Entry 6TRN (X-ray diffraction, 1.35 A resolution); this record covers chains A and B of the 3 polymer chains in the assembly.

Chain A:
Protein: MHC class I antigen
From: Homo sapiens
UniProtKB: A0A5B8RNS7 (A0A5B8RNS7_HUMAN); residues 1-276 here correspond to UniProt positions 25-300 (UniProt number = residue number + 24)
Sequence (276 residues; row label = number of the first residue in the row):
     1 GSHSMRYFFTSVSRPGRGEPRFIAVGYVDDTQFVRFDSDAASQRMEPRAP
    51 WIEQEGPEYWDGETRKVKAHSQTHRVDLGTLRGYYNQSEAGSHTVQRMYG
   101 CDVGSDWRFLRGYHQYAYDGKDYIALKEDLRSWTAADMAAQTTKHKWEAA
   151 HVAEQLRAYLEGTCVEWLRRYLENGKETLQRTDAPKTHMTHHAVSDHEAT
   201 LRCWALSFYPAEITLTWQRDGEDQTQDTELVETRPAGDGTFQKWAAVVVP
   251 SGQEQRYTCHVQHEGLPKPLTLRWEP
Unresolved in the structure: 275-276
Disulfide bonds: Cys-101/Cys-164, Cys-203/Cys-259
What the authors report for this chain:
  - conformationally variable residues (side-chain flip): Trp-167

Chain B:
Protein: Beta-2-microglobulin
From: Homo sapiens
UniProtKB: P61769 (B2MG_HUMAN); residues 1-99 here correspond to UniProt positions 21-119 (UniProt number = residue number + 20)
Sequence (100 residues; each row starts with the number of its first residue; numbering starts at 0):
     0 MIQRTPKIQVYSRHPAENGKSNFLNCYVSGFHPSDIEVDLLKNGERIEKV
    50 EHSDLSFSKDWSFYLLYYTEFTPTEKDEYACRVNHVTLSQPKIVKWDRDM
Unresolved in the structure: 0-1
Disulfide bonds: Cys-25/Cys-80
Sequence notes: initiating methionine (0)
UniProt features mapped onto this chain:
  - modified residue: Gln-2 (Pyrrolidone carboxylic acid)
  - glycosylation: Ile-1 (N-linked (Glc) (glycation) isoleucine), Lys-19 (N-linked (Glc) (glycation) lysine), Lys-41 (N-linked (Glc) (glycation) lysine), Lys-48 (N-linked (Glc) (glycation) lysine), Lys-58 (N-linked (Glc) (glycation) lysine), Lys-91 (N-linked (Glc) (glycation) lysine), Lys-94 (N-linked (Glc) (glycation) lysine)

How chain A and chain B interact:
Pairs across the interface (47; chain A residue first):
  Phe-8(A) / Ser-55(B)
  Phe-8(A) / Phe-56(B)
  Phe-9(A) / Phe-56(B)
  Thr-10(A) / Phe-56(B)
  Thr-10(A) / Phe-62(B)
  Val-12(A) / Ser-33(B)
  Ile-23(A) / Leu-54(B)
  Val-25(A) / Asp-53(B)
  Val-25(A) / Leu-54(B)
  Val-25(A) / Ser-55(B)
  Tyr-27(A) / Ser-55(B)
  Tyr-27(A) / Tyr-63(B)
  Gln-32(A) / Asp-53(B)  hydrogen bond
  Arg-35(A) / Asp-53(B)  salt bridge
  Arg-48(A) / Asp-53(B)  salt bridge
  Gln-96(A) / His-31(B)  hydrogen bond
  Gln-96(A) / Phe-56(B)
  Gln-96(A) / Trp-60(B)  hydrogen bond (side chain-backbone)
  Gln-96(A) / Phe-62(B)
  Arg-97(A) / Phe-56(B)
  Gln-115(A) / Trp-60(B)
  Tyr-116(A) / Trp-60(B)
  Ala-117(A) / Trp-60(B)
  Asp-119(A) / His-31(B)
  Gly-120(A) / Arg-3(B)  hydrogen bond (backbone-side chain)
  Gly-120(A) / His-31(B)
  Gly-120(A) / Trp-60(B)
  Asp-122(A) / Trp-60(B)  hydrogen bond
  Arg-202(A) / Asp-98(B)  hydrogen bond (side chain-backbone)
  Trp-204(A) / Asp-98(B)
  Trp-204(A) / Met-99(B)
  Val-231(A) / Gln-8(B)
  Glu-232(A) / Gln-8(B)  hydrogen bond (backbone-side chain)
  Arg-234(A) / Gln-8(B)  hydrogen bond
  Arg-234(A) / Tyr-10(B)
  Arg-234(A) / Met-99(B)  hydrogen bond (side chain-backbone)
  Pro-235(A) / Tyr-10(B)  hydrogen bond (backbone-side chain)
  Pro-235(A) / Asn-24(B)
  Pro-235(A) / Tyr-26(B)
  Ala-236(A) / Arg-12(B)  hydrogen bond (backbone-side chain)
  Ala-236(A) / Asn-24(B)  hydrogen bond (backbone-side chain)
  Gly-237(A) / Arg-12(B)  hydrogen bond (backbone-side chain)
  Gly-237(A) / Leu-65(B)
  Gln-242(A) / Tyr-10(B)
  Gln-242(A) / Ser-11(B)
  Gln-242(A) / Arg-12(B)  hydrogen bond (side chain-backbone)
  Trp-244(A) / Met-99(B)  hydrogen bond (side chain-backbone)
Interface residues without a listed pair, chain A (34 interface residues in all): Thr-94, Met-98, Lys-121, His-192, Thr-233, Asp-238
Interface residues without a listed pair, chain B (20 interface residues in all): Asp-59

Summary:
Chain A and chain B form an interface of 34 and 20 residues respectively, with 15 hydrogen bonds and 2 salt
bridges. Polar contacts include Arg-35(A)/Asp-53(B), Arg-48(A)/Asp-53(B) and Gln-32(A)/Asp-53(B). The paper
reports conformational variability at Trp-167(A).
Here chain A is MHC class I antigen and chain B is Beta-2-microglobulin, both from Homo sapiens. Entry 6TRN
(Crystal structure of HLA A2*01-AVYDGREHTV) was determined by X-ray diffraction together with 6TRO from the
same study.
